4B3M - chains A and P of the 23 polymer chains in the assembly; structure by X-ray diffraction, 2.90 A resolution.

# Chain A
Molecule: 16S ribosomal RNA
From: Thermus thermophilus HB8
Sequence (1521 nucleotides; each row starts with the number of its first residue; note: 44 numbers in that range are skipped by the numbering (no residue carries them; nothing is unmodelled there); a row labelled like 189A-189L holds insertion residues (189A, then the next letters in order)):
     1 UUGUUGGAGAGUUUGAUCCUGGCUCAGGGUGAACGCUGGCGGCGUGCCUA
    51 AGACAUGCAAGUCGUGCGGGCCG
    76 CGGGGUUUU
    88 ACUCCG
    96 UGGUCAGCGGCGGACGGGUGAGUAACGCGUGGGU
  129A G
   130 ACCUACCCGGAAGAGGGGGACAACCCGGGGAAACUCGGGCUAAUCCCCCA
   180 UGUGGACCCG
189A-189L CCCCUUGGGGUG
   190 UGUCCAAAGGGCUUU
   216 GCCCGCUUCCGGAUGGGCCCGCGUCCCAUCAGCUAGUUGGUGGGGUAAUG
   266 GCCCACCAAGGCGACGACGGGUAGCCGGUCUGAGAGGAUGGCCGGCCACA
   316 GGGGCACUGAGACACGGGCCCCACUCCUACGGGAGGCAGCAGUUAGGAAU
   366 CUUCCGCAAUGGGCGCAAGCCUGACGGAGCGACGCCGCUUGGAGGAAGAA
   416 GCCCUUCGGGGUGUAAACUCCUGA
   441 ACCCGGGACGAAACCCCC
   460 GA
   470 CGAGGGGA
   479 CUGACGGUACCGGGGUAA
   498 UAGCGCCGGCCAACUCCGUGCCAGCAGCCGCGGUAAUACGGAGGGCGCGA
   548 GCGUUACCCGGAUUCACUGGGCGUAAAGGGCGUGUAGGCGGCCUGGGGCG
   598 UCCCAUGUGAAAGACCACGGCUCAACCGUGGGGGAGCGUGGGAUACGCUC
   648 AGGCUAGACGGUGGGAGAGGGUGGUGGAAUUCCCGGAGUAGCGGUGAAAU
   698 GCGCAGAUACCGGGAGGAACGCCGAUGGCGAAGGCAGCCACCUGGUCCAC
   748 CCGUGACGCUGAGGCGCGAAAGCGUGGGGAGCAAACCGGAUUAGAUACCC
   798 GGGUAGUCCACGCCCUAAACGAUGCGCGCUAGGUCUCUGGGUCU
   848 CCUGGGGGCCGAAGCUAACGCGUUAAGCGCGCCGCCUGGGGAGUACGGCC
   898 GCAAGGCUGAAACUCAAAGGAAUUGACGGGGGCCCGCACAAGCGGUGGAG
   948 CAUGUGGUUUAAUUCGAAGCAACGCGAAGAACCUUACCAGGCCUUGACAU
   998 GCUA
 1001A G
  1002 GGAACCCGGGUGAAAGCCUGGGGUGCCCC
1030A-1030D GCGA
  1031 GGGGAGCCCUAGCACAGGUGCUGCAUGGCCGUCGUCAGCUCGUGCCGUGA
  1081 GGUGUUGGGUUAAGUCCCGCAACGAGCGCAACCCCCGCCGUUAGUUGCCA
  1131 GCGGUUCGGCCGGGCACUCUAACGGGACUGCCCGCG
  1168 AAAGCGGGAGGAAGGAGGGGACGACGUCUGGUCAGCAUGGCCCUUACGGC
  1218 CUGGGCGACACACGUGCUACAAUGCCCACUACAAAGCGAUGCCACCCGGC
  1268 AACGGGGAGCUAAUCGCAAAAAGGUGGGCCCAGUUCGGAUUGGGGUCUGC
  1318 AACCCGACCCCAUGAAGCCGGAAUCGCUAGUAAUCGCGGAUCAGCC
 1363A A
  1364 UGCCGCGGUGAAUACGUUCCCGGGCCUUGUACACACCGCCCGUCACGCCA
  1414 UGGGAGCGGGCUCUACCCGAAGUCGCCGG
1442A-1442B GA
  1443 GCCUA
  1452 C
  1456 GGGCAGGCGCCGAGGGUAGGGCCCGUGACUGGGGCGAAGUCGUAACAAGG
  1506 UAGCUGUACCGGAAGGUGCGGCUGGAUCACCUCCUUUCU
Unresolved in the structure: 1-4, 1534-1538
Ion coordination: Mg2+ site 1: U12, G22; Mg2+ site 2: U12, C526, A914; Mg2+ site 3: G15, U920; Mg2+ site 4 near G21 (its only coordinating residue here); Mg2+ site 5: C48, G115; Mg2+ site 6 near A53 (its only coordinating residue here); Mg2+ site 7: C58, U387, G388; Mg2+ site 8: A59, U387; Mg2+ site 9: G61, U62, G105; Mg2+ site 10: G69, G70, U99; Mg2+ site 11: G107, G326; Mg2+ site 12: A109, G111; 145 more Mg2+ sites not listed; 15 more K+ sites not listed
Ligand contacts: ON0 ((1R,2R,3S,4R,6S)-4,6-diamino-2-{[3-O-(2,6-diamino-2,6-dideoxy-beta-L-idopyranosyl)-beta-D-ribofuranosyl]oxy}-3-hydroxycyclohexyl 2-amino-4,6-O-benzylidene-2-deoxy-alpha-D-glucopyranoside): G1405, U1406, C1407, A1408, C1409, G1489, C1490, G1491, A1492, A1493, G1494, U1495, C1496
What the authors report for this chain:
  - binding site for ON0: G1491, A1492
  - conformationally variable residues: A1492, A1493
  - mutagenesis - A1408G (>=720 uM), G1491A (>=720 uM), G1491C (>=720 uM): decreased binding to ON0

# Chain P
Molecule: 30S ribosomal protein S16
From: Thermus thermophilus HB8
Reference sequence: Q5SJH3 (RS16_THET8); residues 1-88 here = UniProt positions 1-88
Amino-acid sequence (88 residues; row label = number of the first residue in the row):
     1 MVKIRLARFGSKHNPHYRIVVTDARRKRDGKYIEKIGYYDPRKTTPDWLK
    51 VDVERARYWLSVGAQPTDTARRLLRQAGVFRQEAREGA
Unresolved in the structure: 85-88

# How chain A and chain P interact
Contacting residue pairs (88):
  C43(A) - Lys12(P)  phosphate contact
  C43(A) - His13(P)  phosphate contact
  G44(A) - Ser11(P)  phosphate contact
  G44(A) - Lys12(P)  hydrogen bond to the phosphate
  C110(A) - Arg25(P)  hydrogen bond to the sugar
  G111(A) - Arg25(P)  sugar contact
  G112(A) - Lys27(P)  phosphate contact
  A134(A) - Arg25(P)  base contact
  C135(A) - Met1(P)  hydrogen bond to the base
  C136(A) - Met1(P)  sugar contact
  C136(A) - Gly63(P)  hydrogen bond to the sugar
  C136(A) - Gln65(P)  hydrogen bond to the sugar
  C137(A) - Ser61(P)  hydrogen bond to the sugar
  C137(A) - Val62(P)  sugar contact
  C137(A) - Gly63(P)  sugar contact
  G227(A) - Val62(P)  hydrogen bond to the base
  A228(A) - Val2(P)  sugar contact
  A228(A) - Tyr58(P)  sugar contact
  A228(A) - Trp59(P)  phosphate contact
  U229(A) - Val2(P)  sugar contact
  U229(A) - Asp23(P)  hydrogen bond to the sugar
  U229(A) - Ile33(P)  phosphate contact
  U229(A) - Trp59(P)  phosphate contact
  G230(A) - Asp23(P)  sugar contact
  G230(A) - Arg25(P)  hydrogen bond to the sugar
  G309(A) - Lys27(P)  phosphate contact
  G309(A) - Asp29(P)  sugar contact
  G309(A) - Gly30(P)  phosphate contact
  G309(A) - Lys31(P)  phosphate contact
  G310(A) - Arg26(P)  salt bridge to the phosphate
  G310(A) - Lys27(P)  salt bridge to the phosphate
  G310(A) - Gly30(P)  phosphate contact
  G310(A) - Lys31(P)  hydrogen bond to the phosphate
  C311(A) - Arg26(P)  salt bridge to the phosphate
  A374(A) - Tyr17(P)  hydrogen bond to the sugar
  U375(A) - Leu6(P)  hydrogen bond to the sugar
  U375(A) - Tyr17(P)  hydrogen bond to the sugar
  U375(A) - Arg28(P)  hydrogen bond to the base
  U375(A) - Thr69(P)  hydrogen bond to the phosphate
  G376(A) - Arg5(P)  hydrogen bond to the phosphate
  G376(A) - Leu6(P)  hydrogen bond to the phosphate
  G376(A) - Arg28(P)  sugar contact
  G376(A) - Thr67(P)  hydrogen bond to the phosphate
  G377(A) - Lys3(P)  salt bridge to the phosphate
  G377(A) - Arg5(P)  salt bridge to the phosphate
  G377(A) - Ala24(P)  sugar contact
  G377(A) - Thr67(P)  phosphate contact
  C390(A) - Arg28(P)  hydrogen bond to the phosphate
  G391(A) - Arg8(P)  hydrogen bond to the phosphate
  G391(A) - Arg28(P)  salt bridge to the phosphate
  G392(A) - Arg8(P)  salt bridge to the phosphate
  G392(A) - Lys12(P)  phosphate contact
  G392(A) - His13(P)  salt bridge to the phosphate
  A393(A) - Lys12(P)  salt bridge to the phosphate
  A393(A) - His13(P)  salt bridge to the phosphate
  C449(A) - Arg42(P)  hydrogen bond to the base
  G450(A) - Pro41(P)  sugar contact
  G450(A) - Arg42(P)  sugar contact
  G450(A) - Lys43(P)  salt bridge to the phosphate
  A452(A) - Lys43(P)  salt bridge to the phosphate
  A452(A) - Arg72(P)  phosphate contact
  A453(A) - Asp68(P)  hydrogen bond to the sugar
  A453(A) - Arg72(P)  sugar contact
  G471(A) - Gln82(P)  hydrogen bond to the sugar
  A472(A) - Arg75(P)  salt bridge to the phosphate
  A472(A) - Phe80(P)  sugar contact
  A472(A) - Arg81(P)  phosphate contact
  A472(A) - Gln82(P)  hydrogen bond to the sugar
  A472(A) - Glu83(P)  hydrogen bond to the sugar
  G473(A) - Arg75(P)  salt bridge to the phosphate
  G473(A) - Arg81(P)  salt bridge to the phosphate
  G473(A) - Glu83(P)  sugar contact
  A608(A) - Arg18(P)  hydrogen bond to the sugar
  A608(A) - Tyr32(P)  sugar contact
  A609(A) - Arg18(P)  salt bridge to the phosphate
  G617(A) - Asn14(P)  base contact
  G617(A) - Thr44(P)  sugar contact
  C623(A) - Ser11(P)  sugar contact
  C624(A) - Gly10(P)  hydrogen bond to the phosphate
  C624(A) - Ser11(P)  hydrogen bond to the sugar
  C624(A) - Asn14(P)  hydrogen bond to the sugar
  G625(A) - Phe9(P)  phosphate contact
  G625(A) - Gly10(P)  hydrogen bond to the phosphate
  G625(A) - His16(P)  sugar contact
  U626(A) - Arg18(P)  salt bridge to the phosphate
  U626(A) - Lys35(P)  salt bridge to the phosphate
  U626(A) - Tyr38(P)  phosphate contact
  G627(A) - Lys35(P)  salt bridge to the phosphate
Interface residues without a listed pair, chain A (46 interface residues in all): G231, G378, A451, C454, G474, C483, A607
Interface residues without a listed pair, chain P (50 interface residues in all): Pro15, Tyr39, Lys50

# Overview
The interface between chain A and chain P involves 46 residues on one side and 50 on the other; the contacts
include 30 hydrogen bonds and 19 salt bridges. Among the polar pairs are C135(A)-Met1(P), G227(A)-Val62(P) and
U375(A)-Arg28(P). From the paper: a binding site for ON0 at G1491(A) and A1492(A); A1408G, G1491A and G1491C
of chain A reduce binding to ON0.
Here chain A is 16S ribosomal RNA and chain P is 30S ribosomal protein S16, both from Thermus thermophilus
HB8. Entry 4B3M (Crystal structure of the 30S ribosome in complex with compound 1) was determined by X-ray
diffraction, deposited together with 4B3R, 4B3S and 4B3T.
